6UN2 - chain A; structure by X-ray diffraction, 0.97 A resolution.

== Chain A ==
Name: Photoactive yellow protein
Source organism: Halorhodospira halophila
Reference sequence: P16113 (PYP_HALHA); residue numbers follow UniProt; this construct covers 1-125
Sequence (128 residues; numbered -2 to 125; the number before each row is that of its first residue; numbers below 1 keep their minus sign (Gly-2 is residue -2)):
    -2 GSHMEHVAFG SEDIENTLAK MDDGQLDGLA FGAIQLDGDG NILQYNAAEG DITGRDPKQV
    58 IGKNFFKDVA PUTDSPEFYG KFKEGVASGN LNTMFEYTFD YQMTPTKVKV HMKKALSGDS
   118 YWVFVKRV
Not modelled in the structure: -2 to 0
Differences from the reference sequence: expression tag (-2 to 0); modified residue (69)
Modified positions: Sec69 (selenocysteine)
Small-molecule neighbours: 4'-hydroxycinnamic acid (HC4): Ile31, Tyr42, Glu46, Thr50, Arg52, Phe62, Val66, Ala67, Pro68, Sec69, Thr70, Phe96, Asp97, Tyr98, Met100

== In short ==
Bound to chain A: 4'-hydroxycinnamic acid.
Chain A is Photoactive yellow protein (Halorhodospira halophila); the structure, Crystal structure of
photoactive yellow protein (PYP); C69U construct (selenocysteine incorporation), was determined by X-ray
diffraction (same publication as 6UMY, 6UMZ and 6UN4).
